6NB6 - chains A and C of the 7 polymer chains in the assembly; structure by electron microscopy, 4.20 A resolution (low resolution: residue-level contacts below are approximate; hydrogen-bond / salt-bridge calls are withheld).

# Chain A (and C)
Name: Spike glycoprotein
Source organism: SARS coronavirus
Notes: chain C of this document is another copy of the same molecule, construct and numbering; everything in this record applies to it too
UniProtKB: P59594 (SPIKE_CVHSA); residue numbers follow UniProt; this construct covers 14-1193
Sequence (1263 residues; numbered -18 to 1244; the number before each row is that of its first residue; numbers below 1 keep their minus sign (Met-18 is residue -18)):
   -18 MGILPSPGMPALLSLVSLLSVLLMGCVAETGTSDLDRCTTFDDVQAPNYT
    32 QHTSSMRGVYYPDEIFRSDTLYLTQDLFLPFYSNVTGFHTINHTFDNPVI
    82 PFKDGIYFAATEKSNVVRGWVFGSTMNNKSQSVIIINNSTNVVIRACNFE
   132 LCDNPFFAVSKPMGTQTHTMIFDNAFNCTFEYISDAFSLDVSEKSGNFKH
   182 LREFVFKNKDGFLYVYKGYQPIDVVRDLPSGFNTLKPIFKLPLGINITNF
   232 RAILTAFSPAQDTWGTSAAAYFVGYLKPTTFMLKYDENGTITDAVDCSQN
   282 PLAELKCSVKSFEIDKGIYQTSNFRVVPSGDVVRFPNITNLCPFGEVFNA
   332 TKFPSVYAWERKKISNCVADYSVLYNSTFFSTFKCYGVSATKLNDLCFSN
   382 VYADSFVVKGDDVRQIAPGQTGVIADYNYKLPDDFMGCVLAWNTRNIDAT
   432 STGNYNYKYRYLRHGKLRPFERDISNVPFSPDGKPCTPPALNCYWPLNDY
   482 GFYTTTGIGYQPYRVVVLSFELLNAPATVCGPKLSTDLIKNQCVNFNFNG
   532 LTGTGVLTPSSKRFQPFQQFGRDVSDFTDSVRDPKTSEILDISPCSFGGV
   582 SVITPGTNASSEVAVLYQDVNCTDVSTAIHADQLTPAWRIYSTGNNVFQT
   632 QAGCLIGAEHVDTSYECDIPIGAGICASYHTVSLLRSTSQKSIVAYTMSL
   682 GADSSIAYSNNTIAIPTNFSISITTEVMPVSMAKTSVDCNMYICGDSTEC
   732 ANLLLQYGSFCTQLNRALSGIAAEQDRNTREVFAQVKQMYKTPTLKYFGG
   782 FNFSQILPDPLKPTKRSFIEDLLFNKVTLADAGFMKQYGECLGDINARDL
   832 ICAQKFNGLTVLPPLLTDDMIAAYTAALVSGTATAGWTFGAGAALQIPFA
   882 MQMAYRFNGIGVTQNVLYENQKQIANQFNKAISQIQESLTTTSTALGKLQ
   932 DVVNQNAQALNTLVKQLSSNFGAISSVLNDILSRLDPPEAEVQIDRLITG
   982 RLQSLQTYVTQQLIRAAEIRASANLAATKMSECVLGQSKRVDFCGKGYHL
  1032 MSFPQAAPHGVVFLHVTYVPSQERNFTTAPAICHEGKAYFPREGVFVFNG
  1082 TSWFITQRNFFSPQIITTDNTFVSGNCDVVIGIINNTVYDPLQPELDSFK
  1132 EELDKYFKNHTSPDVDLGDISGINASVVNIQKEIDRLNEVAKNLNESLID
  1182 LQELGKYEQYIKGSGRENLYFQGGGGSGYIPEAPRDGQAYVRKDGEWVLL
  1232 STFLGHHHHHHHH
Unresolved in the structure: -18 to 17, 22-30, 140-147, 170-177, 239-249, 664-670, 809-817, 825-830, 1128-1244 (chain C: -18 to 17, 23-28, 140-148, 169-179, 240-246, 665-669, 809-818, 825-831, 1128-1244)
Differences from the reference sequence: initiating methionine (-18); expression tag (-17 to 13, 1194-1244); conflict Asp77 (Gly in P59594), Thr244 (Ile in P59594), Pro968 (Lys in P59594), Pro969 (Val in P59594)
Disulfide bonds: Cys19-Cys133, Cys128-Cys159, Cys278-Cys288, Cys323-Cys348, Cys366-Cys419, Cys378-Cys511, Cys467-Cys474, Cys524-Cys576, Cys603-Cys635, Cys648-Cys657, Cys720-Cys742, Cys725-Cys731, Cys822-Cys833, Cys1014-Cys1025, Cys1064-Cys1108
Covalent attachments: N-acetylglucosamine (NAG) linked to Asn65, Asn73, Asn109, Asn119, Asn158, Asn227, Asn269, Asn318, Asn330, Asn357, Asn589, Asn602, Asn691, Asn699, Asn783, Asn1056, Asn1080, Asn1116
Curated features (UniProtKB/Swiss-Prot):
  - region: Ser798 to Tyr819 (Fusion peptide 1), Lys817 to Phe837 (Fusion peptide 2), Asp1145 to Glu1184 (Heptad repeat 2)
  - site (Cleavage): Arg667, Ser668, Arg797, Ser798
  - glycosylation (N-linked (GlcNAc...) asparagine): Asn29, Asn65, Asn73, Asn109, Asn118, Asn119, Asn158, Asn227, Asn269, Asn318, Asn330, Asn357, Asn589, Asn602, Asn691, Asn699, Asn783, Asn1056, Asn1080, Asn1116 and 3 more in UniProt
  - natural variant: Ser49 (S49L: In strain: Isolate GZ50), Asp77 (G77D: In strain: Isolate BJ01, Isolate BJ02 and 7 more; this construct carries the variant), Asn78 (N78D: In strain: Isolate GD03), Asn118 (N118S: In strain: Isolate Shanghai LY), Ala139 (A139V: In strain: Isolate GD03), Met144 (M144L: In strain: Isolate BJ03), Gln147 (Q147R: In strain: Isolate GD03), Phe193 (F193S: In strain: Isolate Shanghai LY), Asn227 (N227K: In strain: Isolate SZ3), Ser239 (S239L: In strain: Isolate GD01 and Isolate SZ3), Thr261 (T261K: In strain: Isolate SZ3), Gly311 (G311R: In strain: Isolate GD01 and Isolate BJ02), 30 further natural variant entries in UniProt
  - mutagenesis: Cys323 (C323A: No effect on human ACE2 binding in vitro), Cys348 (C348A: Complete loss of human ACE2 binding in vitro), Glu452 (E452A: 90% loss of human ACE2 binding in vitro), Asp454 (D454A: Complete loss of human ACE2 binding in vitro), Asp463 (D463A: Partial loss of human ACE2 binding in vitro), Cys467 (C467A: Complete loss of human ACE2 binding in vitro), Cys474 (C474A: Complete loss of human ACE2 binding in vitro), Asp480 (D480A: No effect on human ACE2 binding in vitro), Arg667 (R667S: 40% loss of cell-cell fusion), Lys672 (K672S: No effect on cell-cell fusion), Arg797 (R797N: Complete loss of trypsin-induced membrane fusion)
Reported in the primary citation:
  - mutagenesis - L443R: decreased binding to S230 heavy chain (citing earlier work)

# Interface between chain A and chain C
Pairs across the interface - 124 pairs, chain A then chain C:
  Asn304(A) - Asp719(C)
  Arg306(A) - Asn721(C)
  Arg306(A) - Met722(C)
  Arg306(A) - Asp727(C)
  Gly368(A) - Arg965(C)
  Gly368(A) - Leu966(C)
  Val369(A) - Arg965(C)
  Ser370(A) - Arg965(C)
  Ser370(A) - Asp967(C)
  Lys373(A) - Leu963(C)
  Lys373(A) - Ser964(C)
  Lys373(A) - Arg965(C)
  Lys373(A) - Leu966(C)
  Phe451(A) - Asp191(C)
  Phe451(A) - Gly192(C)
  Phe451(A) - Gly225(C)
  Arg453(A) - Thr160(C)
  Arg453(A) - Leu224(C)
  Arg453(A) - Gly225(C)
  Tyr491(A) - Pro399(C)
  Tyr491(A) - Gly400(C)
  Tyr491(A) - Asp414(C)
  Leu503(A) - Arg965(C)
  Thr533(A) - Asn960(C)
  Arg544(A) - Phe47(C)
  Arg544(A) - Asn269(C)
  Phe545(A) - Phe47(C)
  Phe548(A) - Tyr42(C)
  Phe548(A) - Glu45(C)
  Phe548(A) - Lys217(C)
  Gln549(A) - Glu45(C)
  Gln549(A) - Ile46(C)
  Gln549(A) - Phe47(C)
  Gln550(A) - Glu45(C)
  Phe551(A) - Glu45(C)
  Phe551(A) - Ile46(C)
  Phe551(A) - Phe47(C)
  Gly552(A) - Phe47(C)
  Arg553(A) - Phe47(C)
  Asp557(A) - Ser949(C)
  Pro575(A) - Gln835(C)
  Pro575(A) - Phe837(C)
  Phe578(A) - Lys836(C)
  Phe578(A) - Gly839(C)
  Gln630(A) - Cys833(C)
  Gln632(A) - Cys822(C)
  Gln632(A) - Gly824(C)
  Ala633(A) - Pro844(C)
  Pro651(A) - Leu846(C)
  Gly653(A) - Pro845(C)
  Gly653(A) - Leu846(C)
  Ala654(A) - Pro845(C)
  Ala654(A) - Leu846(C)
  Gly655(A) - Leu846(C)
  Gly655(A) - Met851(C)
  Ile656(A) - Leu846(C)
  Cys657(A) - Leu846(C)
  Met679(A) - Leu846(C)
  Met679(A) - Met851(C)
  Leu681(A) - Met770(C)
  Leu681(A) - Met851(C)
  Leu681(A) - Ala854(C)
  Leu681(A) - Tyr855(C)
  Gly682(A) - Lys768(C)
  Gly682(A) - Met770(C)
  Ala683(A) - Lys768(C)
  Ala683(A) - Gln769(C)
  Ala683(A) - Met770(C)
  Ser685(A) - Gln769(C)
  Ser685(A) - Met770(C)
  Ser685(A) - Tyr771(C)
  Ser686(A) - Lys772(C)
  Ile687(A) - Thr865(C)
  Ile687(A) - Ala875(C)
  Ile687(A) - Gln877(C)
  Ala688(A) - Gln877(C)
  Tyr689(A) - Phe779(C)
  Tyr689(A) - Thr865(C)
  Tyr689(A) - Pro879(C)
  Tyr689(A) - Phe880(C)
  Ser690(A) - Pro879(C)
  Asn691(A) - Pro879(C)
  Thr693(A) - Pro879(C)
  Ile694(A) - Gln877(C)
  Ala695(A) - Leu876(C)
  Ala695(A) - Gln877(C)
  Pro697(A) - Leu876(C)
  Gln939(A) - Arg747(C)
  Thr943(A) - Gln744(C)
  Lys946(A) - Ser740(C)
  Gln947(A) - Tyr738(C)
  Gln947(A) - Gly739(C)
  Gln947(A) - Ser740(C)
  Ser950(A) - Gln737(C)
  Ser950(A) - Tyr738(C)
  Ser950(A) - Gly739(C)
  Asn951(A) - Gln737(C)
  Phe952(A) - Gln737(C)
  Phe952(A) - Tyr738(C)
  Gly953(A) - Gln737(C)
  Gln984(A) - Gln984(C)
  Thr988(A) - Gln987(C)
  Gln992(A) - Leu994(C)
  Arg1021(A) - Thr1009(C)
  Val1022(A) - Ser1012(C)
  Val1022(A) - Glu1013(C)
  Asp1023(A) - Ser1012(C)
  Lys1027(A) - Ala872(C)
  Tyr1029(A) - Ala872(C)
  Glu1054(A) - Leu876(C)
  Pro1061(A) - Tyr899(C)
  Phe1071(A) - Gln895(C)
  Phe1071(A) - Asn896(C)
  Phe1071(A) - Tyr899(C)
  Pro1072(A) - Gln895(C)
  Val1076(A) - Met882(C)
  Arg1089(A) - Trp868(C)
  Arg1089(A) - Ile878(C)
  Arg1089(A) - Met882(C)
  Arg1089(A) - Tyr886(C)
  Phe1103(A) - Thr894(C)
  Phe1103(A) - Gln895(C)
  Ser1105(A) - Asn896(C)
  Ile1112(A) - Gln902(C)
Other interface residues (no listed pair), chain A (92 interface residues in all): Arg342, Leu377, Tyr383, Arg449, Pro450, Glu452, Thr487, Asn505, Thr535, Lys543, Ser556, Phe558, Cys648, Ile652, Asp684, Ile696, Thr991, Ile995, Val1050, Pro1051, Thr1059
Other interface residues (no listed pair), chain C (92 interface residues in all): Asp44, Asn189, Phe193, Pro218, Pro223, Gln766, Leu823, Thr848, Ala866, Thr869, Gly871, Ala874, Val945, Leu948, Val958, Pro968, Arg982, Thr991, Leu1016, Arg1021

# In short
Chain A and chain C each contribute 92 residues to their interface. Covalently linked N-acetylglucosamine: at
Asn65(A), Asn73(A), Asn109(A), Asn119(A), Asn158(A) and Asn227(A) and 12 more. UniProt lists 11 mutagenesis
sites on chain A. From the paper: L443R of chain A reduces binding to S230 heavy chain.
Chain A and chain C are both Spike glycoprotein (SARS coronavirus); the structure, SARS-CoV complex with human
neutralizing S230 antibody Fab fragment (state 1), was determined by electron microscopy (same publication as
6NB3, 6NB4, 6NB5, 6NB7 and 6NB8).
